PDB entry 6V0V | electron microscopy, 3.61 A resolution | chains A and B of the 4 polymer chains in the assembly

== Chain A ==
Molecule: V(D)J recombination-activating protein 1
Organism: Mus musculus
Notes: EC 3.1.-.-, 2.3.2.27
Reference sequence: P15919 (RAG1_MOUSE); residues 265-1039 here = UniProt positions 265-1039
Chain sequence (775 residues; each row starts with the number of its first residue):
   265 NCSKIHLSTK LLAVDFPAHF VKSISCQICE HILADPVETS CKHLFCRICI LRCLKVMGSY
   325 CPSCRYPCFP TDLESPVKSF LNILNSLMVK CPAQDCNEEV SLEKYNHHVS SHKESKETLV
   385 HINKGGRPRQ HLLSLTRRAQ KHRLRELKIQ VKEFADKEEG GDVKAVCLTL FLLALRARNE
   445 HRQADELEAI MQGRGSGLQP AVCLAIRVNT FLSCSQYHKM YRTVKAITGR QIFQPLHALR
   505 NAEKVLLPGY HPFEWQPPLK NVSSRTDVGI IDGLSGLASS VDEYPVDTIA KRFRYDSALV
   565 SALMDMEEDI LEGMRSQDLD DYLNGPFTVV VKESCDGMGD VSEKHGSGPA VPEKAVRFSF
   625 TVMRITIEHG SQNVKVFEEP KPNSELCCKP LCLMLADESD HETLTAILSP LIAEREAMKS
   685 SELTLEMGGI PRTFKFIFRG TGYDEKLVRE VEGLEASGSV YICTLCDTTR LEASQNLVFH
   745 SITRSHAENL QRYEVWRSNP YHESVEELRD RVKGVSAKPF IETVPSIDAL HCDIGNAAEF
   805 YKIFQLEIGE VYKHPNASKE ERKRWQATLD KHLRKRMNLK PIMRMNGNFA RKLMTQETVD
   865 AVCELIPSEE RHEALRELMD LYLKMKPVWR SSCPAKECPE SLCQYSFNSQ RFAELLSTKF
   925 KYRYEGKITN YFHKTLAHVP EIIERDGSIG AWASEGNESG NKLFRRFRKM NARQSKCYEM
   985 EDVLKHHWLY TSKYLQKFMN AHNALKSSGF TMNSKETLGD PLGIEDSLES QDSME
Disordered / not traced: 265-460, 609-615, 1009-1039
Metal / ion sites: Ca2+ site 1: D600, D708 (shared with 2 residues of chain I); Ca2+ site 2: D600, E962 (shared with 1 residue of chain I); Zn2+: C727, C730, H937, H942
UniProt features mapped onto this chain:
  - zinc finger: C290 to R329 (RING-type), L351 to K380 (RAG1-type)
  - DNA-binding region: G389 to Q456 (NBD)
  - binding site (Zn(2+)): C266, H270, C290, C293, H295, C305, H307, C310, C313, C325, C328, C355, C360, H372, H376
  - binding site (a divalent metal cation): D600, D708, E962
  - site: W893 (Essential for DNA hairpin formation, participates in base-stacking interactions near the cleavage site)
From the paper describing this entry:
  - catalytic residues: E962
  - mutagenesis - R848A: increased catalytic activity

== Chain B ==
Molecule: V(D)J recombination-activating protein 2
Organism: Mus musculus
Reference sequence: P21784 (RAG2_MOUSE); residues 1-520 here = UniProt positions 1-520
Chain sequence (520 residues; row label = number of the first residue in the row):
     1 MSLQMVTVGH NIALIQPGFS LMNFDGQVFF FGQKGWPKRS CPTGVFHFDI KQNHLKLKPA
    61 IFSKDSCYLP PLRYPATCSY KGSIDSDKHQ YIIHGGKTPN NELSDKIYIM SVACKNNKKV
   121 TFRCTEKDLV GDVPEPRYGH SIDVVYSRGK SMGVLFGGRS YMPSTQRTTE KWNSVADCLP
   181 HVFLIDFEFG CATSYILPEL QDGLSFHVSI ARNDTVYILG GHSLASNIRP ANLYRIRVDL
   241 PLGTPAVNCT VLPGGISVSS AILTQTNNDE FVIVGGYQLE NQKRMVCSLV SLGDNTIEIS
   301 EMETPDWTSD IKHSKIWFGS NMGNGTIFLG IPGDNKQAMS EAFYFYTLRC SEEDLSEDQK
   361 IVSNSQTSTE DPGDSTPFED SEEFCFSAEA TSFDGDDEFD TYNEDDEDDE SVTGYWITCC
   421 PTCDVDINTW VPFYSTELNK PAMIYCSHGD GHWVHAQCMD LEERTLIHLS EGSNKYYCNE
   481 HVQIARALQA PKRNPPLQKP PMKSLHKKGS GKVLTPAKKS
Disordered / not traced: 83-87, 352-520
Sequence notes: conflict A490 (Thr in P21784)
UniProt features mapped onto this chain:
  - zinc finger: W416 to I484 (PHD-type)
  - binding site (Zn(2+)): C419, C423, C446, H452, H455, C458, C478, H481

== How chain A and chain B interact ==
Residue-residue contacts - 66 pairs, chain A then chain B:
  N525(A) with S164(B); R167(B); T168(B); T169(B)
  S527(A) with T168(B); E170(B)
  L538(A) with N173(B)
  S539(A) with E170(B); K171(B); W172(B), hydrogen bond (backbone-backbone); N173(B), hydrogen bond (backbone-backbone); S174(B)
  G540(A) with E170(B), hydrogen bond (backbone-backbone); N173(B); S174(B)
  L541(A) with N173(B)
  V545(A) with R229(B); Y277(B); E280(B)
  D546(A) with F206(B); H222(B); R229(B), salt bridge; Y277(B)
  E547(A) with F206(B)
  Y548(A) with K34(B), hydrogen bond; R73(B)
  P549(A) with P17(B)
  R556(A) with T169(B)
  D664(A) with K34(B), salt bridge
  H665(A) with W36(B); N100(B)
  E666(A) with R73(B), salt bridge; T98(B); P99(B); N101(B)
  T669(A) with P99(B); N100(B)
  A670(A) with N101(B); N173(B), hydrogen bond (backbone-side chain)
  S673(A) with W172(B), hydrogen bond
  P674(A) with W172(B)
  E678(A) with T169(B), hydrogen bond
  E719(A) with R39(B), salt bridge
  Y757(A) with W36(B)
  W760(A) with Y68(B)
  R761(A) with C67(B); Y68(B); K106(B); Y108(B), hydrogen bond; E126(B), salt bridge
  S762(A) with C67(B)
  N763(A) with K64(B); S66(B), hydrogen bond (side chain-backbone)
  H766(A) with K64(B); D65(B), hydrogen bond (side chain-backbone)
  E767(A) with K64(B)
  S768(A) with K64(B)
  V769(A) with Y68(B)
  L772(A) with Y68(B), hydrophobic
  R773(A) with R39(B)
  S780(A) with W36(B); P37(B)
  A781(A) with W36(B), hydrophobic
  K782(A) with W36(B); N100(B), hydrogen bond (backbone-side chain); E102(B)
Also at the interface, not in a pair above, chain A (41 interface residues in all): V526, I535, A542, R558, A677, F784
Also at the interface, not in a pair above, chain B (41 interface residues in all): G35, P42, P70, Y74, V175, S259, S260, I316

== Summary ==
The chain A/chain B interface involves 41 residues from each chain; the contacts include 11 hydrogen bonds and
5 salt bridges. Among the polar pairs are D546(A)-R229(B), D664(A)-K34(B) and E666(A)-R73(B). The paper
reports the catalytic residue E962(A); R848A of chain A increases catalytic activity.
Here chain A is V(D)J recombination-activating protein 1 and chain B is V(D)J recombination-activating protein
2, both from Mus musculus. Entry 6V0V (Cryo-EM structure of mouse WT RAG1/2 NFC complex (DNA0)) was determined
by electron microscopy (same publication as 6OEM, 6OEN, 6OEO, 6OEP, 6OEQ and 6OER).
